2GTL - chains K and L of the 15 polymer chains in the assembly; structure by X-ray diffraction, 3.50 A resolution.

== Chain K ==
Molecule: Extracellular globin-3
Source organism: Lumbricus terrestris
UniProt: P11069 (GLB3_LUMTE); residues 1-153 here correspond to UniProt positions 18-170 (UniProt number = residue number + 17)
Sequence (153 residues; numbered 1 to 153; the number before each row is that of its first residue):
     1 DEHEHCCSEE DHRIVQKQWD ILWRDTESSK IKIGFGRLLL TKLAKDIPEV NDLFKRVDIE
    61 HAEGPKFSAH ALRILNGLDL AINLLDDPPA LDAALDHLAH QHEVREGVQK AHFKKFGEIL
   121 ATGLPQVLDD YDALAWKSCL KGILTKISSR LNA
Not modelled in the structure: 1-2, 152-153
Differences from the reference sequence: conflict E49 (Asp66 in P11069)
Cystine bridges: C7-C139
Ion coordination: heme Fe: H102 (together with carbon monoxide)
Ligand contacts:
  - carbon monoxide (CMO): L40, F54, H70, I74, H102
  - carbon monoxide / heme: L40, L43, L53, F54, R56, V57, H70, R73, I74, G77, L78, L98, Q101, H102, R105, V108, H112, F113, F116, L144, I147
  - heme (HEM): L43, L53, F54, R56, V57, H70, R73, I74, G77, L78, L98, Q101, H102, R105, V108, H112, F113, F116, L144, I147
UniProt features mapped onto this chain:
  - binding site (heme b): H102

== Chain L ==
Molecule: Hemoglobin chain d1
Source organism: Lumbricus terrestris
UniProt: O61233 (O61233_LUMTE); residues 8-147 here correspond to UniProt positions 19-158 (UniProt number = residue number + 11)
Sequence (140 residues; row label = number of the first residue in the row):
     8 ECLVTESLKV KLQWASAFGH AHERVAFGLE LWRDIIDDHP EIKAPFSRVR GDNIYSPEFG
    68 AHSQRVLSGL DITISMLDTP DMLAAQLAHL KVQHVERNLK PEFFDIFLKH LLHVLGDRLG
   128 THFDFGAWHD CVDQIIDGIK
Cystine bridges: C9-C138
Ion coordination: heme Fe: H101 (together with carbon monoxide)
Ligand contacts:
  - carbon monoxide (CMO): W39, F53, H69, V73, H101
  - carbon monoxide / heme: W39, I49, P52, F53, R55, V56, H69, R72, V73, G76, L77, L97, Q100, H101, R104, L106, F110, F111, F114, I143, I146
  - heme (HEM): I49, P52, F53, R55, V56, H69, R72, V73, G76, L77, L97, Q100, H101, R104, L106, F110, F111, F114, I143, I146

== Interface between chain K and chain L ==
Contacting residue pairs - 13 pairs, chain K then chain L:
  I31(K) - L15(L)  hydrophobic
  L38(K) - T12(L)
  P125(K) - K16(L)
  Q126(K) - T12(L)  hydrogen bond
  Q126(K) - K16(L)  hydrogen bond (backbone-side chain)
  V127(K) - T12(L)
  V127(K) - L15(L)  hydrophobic
  V127(K) - K16(L)
  V127(K) - L19(L)
  L128(K) - K16(L)
  D129(K) - K16(L)
  D129(K) - Q20(L)
  D129(K) - H129(L)
Also at the interface, not in a pair above, chain K (11 interface residues in all): L22, G34, F35, D130
Also at the interface, not in a pair above, chain L (8 interface residues in all): V11, D131

== In short ==
Chain K and chain L form an interface of 11 and 8 residues respectively, with 2 hydrogen bonds. Polar pairs
include Q126(K)-T12(L) and Q126(K)-K16(L). Ligands of chain K: carbon monoxide, heme and carbon monoxide /
heme.
Chain K is Extracellular globin-3 and chain L is Hemoglobin chain d1, both from Lumbricus terrestris; the
structure, Lumbricus Erythrocruorin at 3.5A resolution, was determined by X-ray diffraction.
